8XWN - chains R and D of the 3 polymer chains in the assembly; structure by electron microscopy, 3.29 A resolution.

# Chain R
Molecule: C-X-C chemokine receptor type 2
Source organism: Homo sapiens
UniProt: P25025 (CXCR2_HUMAN); residues 2-360 here = UniProt positions 2-360
Sequence (416 residues; each row starts with the number of its first residue; numbers below 1 keep their minus sign (Met-55 is residue -55)):
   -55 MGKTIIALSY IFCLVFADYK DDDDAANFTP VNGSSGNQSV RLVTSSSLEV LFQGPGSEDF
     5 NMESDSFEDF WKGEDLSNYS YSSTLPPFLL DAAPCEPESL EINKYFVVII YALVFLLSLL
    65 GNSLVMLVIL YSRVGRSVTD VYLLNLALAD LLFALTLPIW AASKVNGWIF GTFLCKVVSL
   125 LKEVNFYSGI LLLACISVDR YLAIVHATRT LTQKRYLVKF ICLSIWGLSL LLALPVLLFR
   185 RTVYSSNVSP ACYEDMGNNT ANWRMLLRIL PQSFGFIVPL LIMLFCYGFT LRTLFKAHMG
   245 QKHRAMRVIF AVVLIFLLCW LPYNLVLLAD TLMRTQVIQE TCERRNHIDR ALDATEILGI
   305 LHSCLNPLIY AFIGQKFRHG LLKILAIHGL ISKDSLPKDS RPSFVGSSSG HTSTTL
Not modelled in the structure: -55 to 27, 331-360
Construct notes: initiating methionine (-55); expression tag (-54 to 1)
Curated features (UniProtKB/Swiss-Prot):
  - site: Asp35, Ala36 (Microbial infection: Cleavage)
  - modified residue (Phosphoserine): Ser347, Ser351, Ser352, Ser353
  - glycosylation: Asn22 (N-linked (GlcNAc...) asparagine)
Disulfide bonds: Cys39-Cys286, Cys119-Cys196

# Chain D
Molecule: MDNCF-a
Source organism: Homo sapiens
UniProt: P10145 (IL8_HUMAN); residues 1-79 here correspond to UniProt positions 21-99 (UniProt number = residue number + 20)
Sequence (79 residues; row label = number of the first residue in the row):
     1 EGAVLPRSAK ELRCQCIKTY SKPFHPKFIK ELRVIESGPH CANTEIIVKL SDGRELCLDP
    61 KENWVQRVVE KFLKRAENS
Not modelled in the structure: 1-5, 79
Disulfide bonds: Cys14-Cys41, Cys16-Cys57

# How chain R and chain D interact
Contacting residue pairs - 56 pairs, chain R then chain D:
  Thr28(R) with Lys27(D); Phe28(D)
  Leu29(R) with Phe28(D)
  Pro30(R) with Phe28(D)
  Pro31(R) with Tyr20(D), hydrogen bond (backbone-side chain); Phe24(D), hydrophobic; Phe28(D); Leu50(D), hydrophobic
  Phe32(R) with Arg54(D)
  Leu33(R) with Arg54(D); Glu55(D); Leu56(D), hydrophobic
  Ala36(R) with Glu55(D); Leu56(D); Cys57(D)
  Ala37(R) with Glu55(D)
  Pro38(R) with Gln15(D); Glu55(D)
  Cys39(R) with Gln15(D), hydrogen bond (backbone-backbone)
  Ser43(R) with Arg7(D)
  Lys108(R) with Ser8(D), hydrogen bond (backbone-side chain); Lys10(D)
  Val187(R) with Leu12(D), hydrophobic
  Ser189(R) with Leu12(D)
  Asn191(R) with Gln15(D), hydrogen bond
  Val192(R) with Arg7(D); Ser8(D); Ala9(D)
  Ser193(R) with Arg7(D), hydrogen bond (side chain-backbone); Ser8(D)
  Tyr197(R) with Lys10(D); Leu12(D)
  Glu198(R) with Pro39(D)
  Asp199(R) with Pro39(D)
  Asn202(R) with Ser37(D), hydrogen bond; Gly38(D); Ala42(D)
  Thr204(R) with Pro39(D)
  Arg208(R) with Lys10(D), hydrogen bond (side chain-backbone); Glu11(D), salt bridge
  Arg212(R) with Glu11(D), salt bridge
  Asp274(R) with Glu11(D); Arg13(D), salt bridge
  Met277(R) with Arg13(D)
  Arg278(R) with Glu11(D), salt bridge; Leu12(D), hydrogen bond (side chain-backbone); Arg13(D)
  Glu284(R) with Ile17(D)
  Arg289(R) with Arg13(D); Cys14(D), hydrogen bond (side chain-backbone); Ile17(D)
  Ile292(R) with Arg13(D)
  Asp293(R) with Arg13(D), salt bridge
  Leu296(R) with Glu11(D)
  Asp297(R) with Lys10(D), salt bridge
  Glu300(R) with Lys10(D), salt bridge
Interface residues without a listed pair, chain R (36 interface residues in all): Ala195, Gly201
Interface residues without a listed pair, chain D (28 interface residues in all): Thr19, Arg33, His40, Cys41, Ile47

# In short
36 residues of chain R and 28 residues of chain D are in contact; the contacts include 9 hydrogen bonds and 7
salt bridges. Polar pairs include Arg208(R)-Glu11(D), Arg212(R)-Glu11(D) and Asp274(R)-Arg13(D).
Here chain R is C-X-C chemokine receptor type 2 and chain D is MDNCF-a, both from Homo sapiens. Entry 8XWN
(Structure of CXCR2 bound to CXCL8 (Ligand-receptor focused map)) was determined by electron microscopy,
deposited together with 8XVU, 8XWA, 8XWF, 8XWM, 8XWS, 8XWV and 6 further entries.
